7MDW - chains A and R of the 3 polymer chains in the assembly; structure by electron microscopy, 3.58 A resolution.

[Chain A]
Molecule: nonobody Nb21
Organism: Lama glama
Sequence (117 residues; numbered 1 to 117; the number before each row is that of its first residue):
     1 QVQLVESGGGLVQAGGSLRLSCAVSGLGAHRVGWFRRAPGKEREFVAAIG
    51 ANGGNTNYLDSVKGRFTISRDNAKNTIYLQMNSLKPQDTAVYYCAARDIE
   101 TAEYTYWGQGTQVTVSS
Disulfides: Cys22-Cys94

[Chain R]
Molecule: Spike protein S1
Organism: Severe acute respiratory syndrome coronavirus 2
UniProtKB: P0DTC2 (SPIKE_SARS2); residues 333-526 here = UniProt positions 333-526
Sequence (194 residues; each row starts with the number of its first residue):
   333 TNLCPFGEVFNATRFASVYAWNRKRISNCVADYSVLYNSASFSTFKCYGV
   383 SPTKLNDLCFTNVYADSFVIRGDEVRQIAPGQTGKIADYNYKLPDDFTGC
   433 VIAWNSNNLDSKVGGNYNYLYRLFRKSNLKPFERDISTEIYQAGSTPCNG
   483 VEGFNCYFPLQSYGFQPTNGVGYQPYRVVVLSFELLHAPATVCG
Disulfides: Cys336-Cys361, Cys379-Cys432, Cys391-Cys525, Cys480-Cys488
Glycans and other covalent adducts: N-acetylglucosamine (NAG) linked to Asn343
Curated features (UniProtKB/Swiss-Prot):
  - region: Arg403 to Asp405 (Integrin-binding motif), Asn448 to Phe456 (Immunodominant HLA epitope recognized by the CD8+)
  - glycosylation: Asn343 (N-linked (GlcNAc...) (complex) asparagine)
  - natural variant: Gly339 (G339D: In strain: Omicron/BA.1, Omicron/BA.2 and 4 more; G339H: In strain: Omicron/BA.2.75, Omicron/XBB.1.5 and 1 more), Arg346 (R346K: In strain: Mu/B.1.621; R346T: In strain: Omicron/BQ.1.1, Omicron/XBB.1.5 and 1 more), Leu368 (L368I: In strain: Omicron/XBB.1.5, Omicron/EG.5.1), Ser371 (S371F: In strain: Omicron/BA.2, Omicron/BA.2.12.1 and 6 more; S371L: In strain: Omicron/BA.1), Ser373 (S373P: In strain: Omicron/BA.1, Omicron/BA.2 and 7 more), Ser375 (S375F: In strain: Omicron/BA.1, Omicron/BA.2 and 7 more), Thr376 (T376A: In strain: Omicron/BA.2, Omicron/BA.2.12.1 and 5 more), Asp405 (D405N: In strain: Omicron/BA.2, Omicron/BA.2.12.1 and 6 more), Arg408 (R408S: In strain: Omicron/BA.2, Omicron/BA.2.12.1 and 6 more), Lys417 (K417N: In strain: Beta/B.1.351, Omicron/BA.1 and 8 more; K417T: In strain: Gamma/P.1), Asn440 (N440K: In strain: Omicron/BA.1, Omicron/BA.2 and 7 more), Lys444 (K444T: In strain: Omicron/BQ.1.1), 16 further natural variant entries in UniProt
  - mutagenesis: Asn343 (N343Q: Reduced viral infectivity), Leu452 (L452R: Increased resistance to neutralizing antibodies. Decreases HLA binding to NF9 epitope. Increased binding affinity to human ACE2), Tyr453 (Y453F: Decreased HLA binding to NF9 epitope. Increased binding affinity to human ACE2), Ala475 (A475V: Increased resistance to neutralizing antibodies), Val483 (V483A: Increased resistance to neutralizing antibodies), Glu484 (E484D: Increased replication in human TMEM106B overexpressing cells), Phe490 (F490L: Increased resistance to neutralizing antibodies and human covalescent sera neutralization), Gln493 (Q493N: Reduced host ACE2-binding affinity in vitro; Q493Y: Reduced host ACE2-binding affinity in vitro), Asn501 (N501T: Reduced host ACE2-binding affinity in vitro; N501Y: Increased binding affinity to human ACE2), His519 (H519P: Increased resistance to human covalescent sera neutralization)

[Chain A / chain R interface]
Contacting residue pairs (22; chain A residue first):
  Gly28(A) - Tyr449(R)
  Ala29(A) - Ser494(R)
  Phe35(A) - Glu484(R)
  Phe45(A) - Val483(R)  hydrophobic
  Phe45(A) - Glu484(R)
  Ala51(A) - Tyr449(R)
  Ala51(A) - Ser494(R)
  Asn52(A) - Tyr449(R)  hydrogen bond (side chain-backbone)
  Asn52(A) - Asn450(R)
  Asn52(A) - Tyr451(R)
  Asn52(A) - Leu452(R)
  Asn55(A) - Leu452(R)
  Asn57(A) - Ile472(R)
  Asn72(A) - Tyr449(R)
  Arg97(A) - Glu484(R)  salt bridge
  Ile99(A) - Gly485(R)
  Ile99(A) - Phe486(R)  hydrophobic
  Ile99(A) - Asn487(R)
  Ile99(A) - Tyr489(R)  hydrophobic
  Glu100(A) - Glu484(R)
  Glu100(A) - Tyr489(R)
  Glu100(A) - Phe490(R)
Also at the interface, not in a pair above, chain A (14 interface residues in all): Arg31, Ala48
Also at the interface, not in a pair above, chain R (15 interface residues in all): Tyr495, Gly496

[Summary]
Chain A and chain R form an interface of 14 and 15 residues respectively; the contacts include 1 hydrogen bond
and 1 salt bridge. Polar pairs include Arg97(A)-Glu484(R) and Asn52(A)-Tyr449(R). N-acetylglucosamine is
covalently linked to Asn343(R).
Here chain A is nonobody Nb21 (Lama glama) and chain R is Spike protein S1 (Severe acute respiratory syndrome
coronavirus 2). Entry 7MDW (CryoEM structure of SARS-CoV-2 RBD in complex with nanobodies Nb21 and Nb105) was
determined by electron microscopy, deposited together with 7ME7, 7MEJ, 7N9B, 7N9C, 7N9E and 7N9T.
